PDB entry 5LKC | X-ray diffraction, 1.81 A resolution | chains A and B

Chain A (and B):
Name: Major capsid protein
Organism: Norovirus GII
Notes: fragment: p domain; chain B of this document is another copy of the same molecule, construct and numbering; everything in this record applies to it too
UniProt: A0A0S1Z370 (A0A0S1Z370_9CALI); numbering as in UniProt (aligned over 225-530)
Amino-acid sequence (308 residues; each row starts with the number of its first residue):
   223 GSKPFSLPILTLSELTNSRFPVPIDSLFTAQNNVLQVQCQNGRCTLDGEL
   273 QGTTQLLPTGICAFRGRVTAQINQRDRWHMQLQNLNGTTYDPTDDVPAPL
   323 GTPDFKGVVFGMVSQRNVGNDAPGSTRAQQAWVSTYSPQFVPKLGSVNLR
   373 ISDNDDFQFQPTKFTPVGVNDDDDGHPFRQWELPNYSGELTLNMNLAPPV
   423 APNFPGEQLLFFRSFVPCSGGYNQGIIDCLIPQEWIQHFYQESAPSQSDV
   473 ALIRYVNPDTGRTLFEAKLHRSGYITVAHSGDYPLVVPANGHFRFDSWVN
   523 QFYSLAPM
Unresolved in the structure: 223, 256-257 (chain B: 256-257)
Construct notes: expression tag (223-224)
Residues lining bound ligands: Mg2+ (MG): Ser-228, Leu-229, Arg-516, Phe-517

Chain A / chain B interface:
Pairs across the interface (77):
  Pro-230(A) / Gln-463(B)
  Ile-231(A) / Gln-463(B)  hydrogen bond (backbone-side chain)
  Leu-232(A) / Leu-278(B)  hydrophobic
  Leu-232(A) / Gln-463(B)
  Ser-235(A) / Leu-279(B)
  Ser-235(A) / Asn-308(B)
  Glu-236(A) / Leu-279(B)
  Glu-236(A) / Tyr-462(B)
  Leu-237(A) / Leu-279(B)
  Thr-238(A) / Leu-279(B)
  Pro-243(A) / Thr-281(B)  hydrogen bond (backbone-side chain)
  Val-244(A) / Thr-281(B)
  Pro-245(A) / Leu-279(B)  hydrophobic
  Pro-245(A) / Thr-281(B)
  Leu-279(A) / Ser-235(B)
  Leu-279(A) / Glu-236(B)
  Leu-279(A) / Leu-237(B)
  Leu-279(A) / Thr-238(B)
  Leu-279(A) / Pro-245(B)  hydrophobic
  Pro-280(A) / Pro-280(B)  hydrophobic
  Thr-281(A) / Pro-243(B)  hydrogen bond (side chain-backbone)
  Thr-281(A) / Pro-245(B)
  Asn-308(A) / Ser-235(B)
  Phe-332(A) / Met-334(B)  hydrophobic
  Phe-332(A) / Ala-350(B)  hydrophobic
  Gly-333(A) / Met-334(B)
  Met-334(A) / Phe-332(B)  hydrophobic
  Met-334(A) / Gly-333(B)
  Met-334(A) / Met-334(B)  hydrophobic
  Met-334(A) / Gln-352(B)
  Met-334(A) / Val-389(B)  hydrophobic
  Ser-336(A) / Pro-439(B)
  Arg-338(A) / Val-438(B)  hydrogen bond (side chain-backbone)
  Arg-338(A) / Cys-440(B)  hydrogen bond
  Arg-338(A) / Asn-445(B)  hydrogen bond (side chain-backbone)
  Arg-338(A) / Gln-446(B)  hydrogen bond (side chain-backbone)
  Arg-338(A) / Gly-447(B)
  Ala-344(A) / Tyr-444(B)
  Pro-345(A) / Tyr-444(B)
  Gly-346(A) / Gly-443(B)
  Gly-346(A) / Tyr-444(B)
  Ser-347(A) / Gly-443(B)
  Ser-347(A) / Tyr-444(B)
  Thr-348(A) / Cys-440(B)
  Thr-348(A) / Gly-442(B)  hydrogen bond (side chain-backbone)
  Thr-348(A) / Gly-443(B)  hydrogen bond (side chain-backbone)
  Arg-349(A) / Cys-440(B)
  Ala-350(A) / Phe-332(B)  hydrophobic
  Gln-351(A) / Gln-352(B)
  Gln-352(A) / Met-334(B)
  Gln-352(A) / Gln-351(B)
  Gln-352(A) / Gln-352(B)  hydrogen bond (backbone-side chain)
  Thr-387(A) / Val-389(B)
  Val-389(A) / Met-334(B)  hydrophobic
  Val-389(A) / Thr-387(B)
  Val-438(A) / Arg-338(B)  hydrogen bond (backbone-side chain)
  Pro-439(A) / Ser-336(B)
  Cys-440(A) / Arg-338(B)  hydrogen bond
  Cys-440(A) / Thr-348(B)
  Cys-440(A) / Arg-349(B)
  Cys-440(A) / Ala-350(B)
  Ser-441(A) / Ala-350(B)
  Gly-442(A) / Thr-348(B)  hydrogen bond (backbone-side chain)
  Gly-443(A) / Gly-346(B)
  Gly-443(A) / Ser-347(B)
  Gly-443(A) / Thr-348(B)  hydrogen bond (backbone-side chain)
  Tyr-444(A) / Ala-344(B)
  Tyr-444(A) / Pro-345(B)
  Tyr-444(A) / Gly-346(B)
  Tyr-444(A) / Ser-347(B)
  Asn-445(A) / Arg-338(B)  hydrogen bond (backbone-side chain)
  Gln-446(A) / Arg-338(B)  hydrogen bond (backbone-side chain)
  Gly-447(A) / Arg-338(B)
  Tyr-462(A) / Glu-236(B)
  Gln-463(A) / Pro-230(B)
  Gln-463(A) / Ile-231(B)  hydrogen bond (side chain-backbone)
  Gln-463(A) / Leu-232(B)
Also at the interface, not in a pair above, chain A (48 interface residues in all): Leu-278, Arg-287, Lys-385, Phe-437, Glu-456, Gln-459
Also at the interface, not in a pair above, chain B (49 interface residues in all): Val-244, Asp-247, Lys-385, Pro-388, Phe-437, Ser-441, Glu-456, Gln-459

Summary:
48 residues of chain A face 49 of chain B across their interface; the contacts include 17 hydrogen bonds.
Among the polar pairs are Ile-231(A)/Gln-463(B), Pro-243(A)/Thr-281(B) and Arg-338(A)/Val-438(B). Ligands of
chain A: Mg2+.
Chain A and chain B are both Major capsid protein (Norovirus GII); the structure, Protruding domain of GII.17
norovirus Kawasaki308 in complex with HBGA type A (triglycan), was determined by X-ray diffraction, deposited
together with 5LKG and 5N7M.
